PDB entry 8APJ | electron microscopy, 3.80 A resolution | chains M and m of the 42 polymer chains in the assembly

Chain M (and m):
Molecule: subunit-g
Organism: Trypanosoma brucei brucei
Notes: chain m of this document is another copy of the same molecule, construct and numbering; everything in this record applies to it too
Reference sequence: C9ZJA0 (C9ZJA0_TRYB9); numbering as in UniProt (aligned over 1-144)
Chain sequence (144 residues; row label = number of the first residue in the row):
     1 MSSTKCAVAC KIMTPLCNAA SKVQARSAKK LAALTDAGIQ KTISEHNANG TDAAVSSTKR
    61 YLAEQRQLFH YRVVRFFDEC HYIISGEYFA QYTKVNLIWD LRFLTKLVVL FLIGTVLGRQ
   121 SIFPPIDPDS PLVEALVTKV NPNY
Unresolved in the structure: 1-15

How chain M and chain m interact:
Contacting residue pairs - 73 pairs, chain M then chain m:
  A20(M) - F77(m)
  V23(M) - F77(m)  hydrophobic
  Q24(M) - F77(m)
  Q24(M) - D78(m)  hydrogen bond
  S27(M) - H70(m)  hydrogen bond
  S27(M) - V73(m)
  S27(M) - V74(m)
  K30(M) - H70(m)
  L31(M) - Y71(m)  hydrophobic
  D36(M) - Q67(m)  hydrogen bond
  I39(M) - Q67(m)
  H46(M) - Y71(m)
  N47(M) - Y71(m)
  G50(M) - R75(m)  hydrogen bond (backbone-side chain)
  T51(M) - Y71(m)  hydrogen bond (backbone-side chain)
  T51(M) - R75(m)  hydrogen bond (backbone-side chain)
  D52(M) - Y71(m)
  D52(M) - R75(m)
  A53(M) - Y71(m)  hydrogen bond (backbone-side chain)
  A54(M) - Q65(m)  hydrogen bond (backbone-side chain)
  A54(M) - Y71(m)
  A54(M) - R72(m)
  S57(M) - Y61(m)
  S57(M) - E64(m)  hydrogen bond
  S57(M) - Q65(m)
  T58(M) - Y61(m)  hydrogen bond
  T58(M) - Q65(m)
  T58(M) - R72(m)
  R60(M) - E64(m)  salt bridge
  Y61(M) - S57(m)
  Y61(M) - T58(m)  hydrogen bond
  Y61(M) - Y61(m)  hydrophobic
  E64(M) - S57(m)  hydrogen bond
  E64(M) - R60(m)  salt bridge
  Q65(M) - A54(m)  hydrogen bond (side chain-backbone)
  Q65(M) - S57(m)
  Q65(M) - T58(m)
  Q67(M) - D36(m)  hydrogen bond
  Q67(M) - I39(m)
  H70(M) - S27(m)  hydrogen bond
  H70(M) - K30(m)
  Y71(M) - L31(m)  hydrophobic
  Y71(M) - H46(m)
  Y71(M) - N47(m)
  Y71(M) - T51(m)  hydrogen bond (side chain-backbone)
  Y71(M) - D52(m)
  Y71(M) - A53(m)  hydrogen bond (side chain-backbone)
  Y71(M) - A54(m)
  R72(M) - A54(m)
  R72(M) - T58(m)
  V73(M) - S27(m)
  V74(M) - S27(m)
  R75(M) - G50(m)  hydrogen bond (side chain-backbone)
  R75(M) - T51(m)  hydrogen bond (side chain-backbone)
  R75(M) - D52(m)
  F77(M) - A20(m)
  F77(M) - V23(m)  hydrophobic
  F77(M) - Q24(m)
  D78(M) - Q24(m)  hydrogen bond
  R119(M) - Y144(m)  hydrogen bond (backbone-side chain)
  Q120(M) - Y144(m)
  S121(M) - Y144(m)  hydrogen bond
  P125(M) - N143(m)
  I126(M) - N143(m)  hydrogen bond (backbone-side chain)
  L136(M) - N143(m)
  K139(M) - P142(m)
  P142(M) - K139(m)
  N143(M) - P125(m)
  N143(M) - I126(m)  hydrogen bond (side chain-backbone)
  N143(M) - L136(m)
  Y144(M) - R119(m)  hydrogen bond (side chain-backbone)
  Y144(M) - Q120(m)
  Y144(M) - S121(m)  hydrogen bond
Also at the interface, not in a pair above, chain M (44 interface residues in all): A28, L34, I43, L68
Also at the interface, not in a pair above, chain m (44 interface residues in all): A28, L34, I43, L68

Overview:
Chain M and chain m each contribute 44 residues to their interface; the contacts include 26 hydrogen bonds and
2 salt bridges. Among the polar pairs are R60(M)-E64(m), Q24(M)-D78(m) and S27(M)-H70(m).
Chain M and chain m are both subunit-g (Trypanosoma brucei brucei); the structure, rotational state 2d of
Trypanosoma brucei mitochondrial ATP synthase, was determined by electron microscopy (same publication as
8AP6, 8AP7, 8AP8, 8AP9, 8APA, 8APB and 7 further entries).
